5BR8 - chains A and L of the 21 polymer chains in the assembly; structure by X-ray diffraction, 3.40 A resolution.

# Chain A
Molecule: 16S ribosomal RNA
Source organism: Thermus thermophilus (strain HB8 / ATCC 27634 / DSM 579)
Sequence (1522 nucleotides; each row starts with the number of its first residue; note: 42 numbers in that range are skipped by the numbering (no residue carries them; nothing is unmodelled there); a row labelled like 190A-190L holds insertion residues (190A, then the next letters in order); numbering starts at 0):
     0 UUUGUUGGAG AGUUUGAUCC UGGCUCAGGG UGAACGCUGG CGGCGUGCCU AAGACAUGCA
    60 AGUCGUGCGG G
    73 CCGCGGGGUU UU
    88 ACUCCG
    95 UGGUC
   101 AGCGGCGGAC GGGUGAGUAA CGCGUGGGU
  129A G
   130 ACCUACCCGG AAGAGGGGGA CAACCCGGGG AAACUCGGGC UAAUCCCCCA UGUGGACCCG
   190 C
190A-190L CCCUUGGGGUGU
   191 GUCCAAAGGG CUUU
   216 GCCCGCUUCC GGAUGGGCCC GCGUCCCAUC AGCUAGUUGG UGGGGUAAUG GCCCACCAAG
   276 GCGACGACGG GUAGCCGGUC UGAGAGGAUG GCCGGCCACA GGGGCACUGA GACACGGGCC
   336 CCACUCCUAC GGGAGGCAGC AGUUAGGAAU CUUCCGCAAU GGGCGCAAGC CUGACGGAGC
   396 GACGCCGCUU GGAGGAAGAA GCCCUUCGGG GUGUAAACUC CUGAA
   442 CCCGGGACGA AACCCCCGAC GA
   474 GGGGACUGAC GGUACCGGG
   494 GUAAUAGCGC CGGCCAACUC CGUGCCAGCA GCCXCGGUAA UACGGAGGGC GCGAGCGUUA
   554 CCCGGAUUCA CUGGGCGUAA AGGGCGUGUA GGCGGCCUGG GGCGUCCCAU GUGAAAGACC
   614 ACGGCUCAAC CGUGGGGGAG CGUGGGAUAC GCUCAGGCUA GACGGUGGGA GAGGGUGGUG
   674 GAAUUCCCGG AGUAGCGGUG AAAUGCGCAG AUACCGGGAG GAACGCCGAU GGCGAAGGCA
   734 GCCACCUGGU CCACCCGUGA CGCUGAGGCG CGAAAGCGUG GGGAGCAAAC CGGAUUAGAU
   794 ACCCGGGUAG UCCACGCCCU AAACGAUGCG CGCUAGGUCU CUGGGUCU
   848 CCUGGGGGCC GAAGCUAACG CGUUAAGCGC GCCGCCUGGG GAGUACGGCC GCAAGGCUGA
   908 AACUCAAAGG AAUUGACGGG GGCCCGCACA AGCGGUGGAG CAUGUGGUUU AAUUCGAAGX
   968 AACGCGAAGA ACCUUACCAG GCCUUGACAU GCUAGG
 1003A G
  1004 AACCCGGGUG AAAGCCUGGG GUGCCCC
1030A-1030D GCGA
  1031 GGGGAGCCCU AGCACAGGUG CUGCAUGGCC GUCGUCAGCU CGUGCCGUGA GGUGUUGGGU
  1091 UAAGUCCCGC AACGAGCGCA ACCCCCGCCG UUAGUUGCCA GCGGUUCGGC CGGGCACUCU
  1151 AACGGGACUG CCCGCGAAA
  1171 GCGGGAGGAA GGAGGGGACG ACGUCUGGUC AGCAUGGCCC UUACGGCCUG GGCGACACAC
  1231 GUGCUACAAU GCCCACUACA AAGCGAUGCC ACCCGGCAAC GGGGAGCUAA UCGCAAAAAG
  1291 GUGGGCCCAG UUCGGAUUGG GGUCUGCAAC CCGACCCCAU GAAGCCGGAA UCGCUAGUAA
  1351 UCGCGGAUCA G
 1361A C
  1362 CAUGCCGCGG UGAAUACGUU CCCGGGCCUU GUACACACXG CCXGUXACGC CAUGGGAGCG
  1422 GGCUCUACCC GAAGUCGCCG GG
  1446 AGCCUACGGG
  1459 CAGGCGCCGA GGGUAGGGCC CGUGACUGGG GCGAAGUCGU AACAAGGUAG CUGUACCGGA
  1519 AGGUGCGGCU GGAUCCACUC CUUUCU
Not modelled in the structure: 0-4, 1534-1538
Construct notes: expression tag (1534-1544)
Modified positions: PSU (pseudouridine-5'-monophosphate) at position 516, G7M (N7-methyl-guanosine-5'-monophosphate) at position 527, M2G (N2-dimethylguanosine-5'-monophosphate) at position 966, 5MC (5-methylcytidine-5'-monophosphate) at position 967, 2MG (2N-methylguanosine-5'-monophosphate) at position 1207, 5MC (5-methylcytidine-5'-monophosphate) at position 1400, 4OC (4n,o2'-methylcytidine-5'-monophosphate) at position 1402, 5MC (5-methylcytidine-5'-monophosphate) at position 1404, 5MC (5-methylcytidine-5'-monophosphate) at position 1407, UR3 (3-methyluridine-5'-monophoshate) at position 1498, MA6 (6N-dimethyladenosine-5'-monophoshate) at position 1518, MA6 (6N-dimethyladenosine-5'-monophoshate) at position 1519, PSU (pseudouridine-5'-monophosphate) at position 1540, PSU (pseudouridine-5'-monophosphate) at position 1541
Bound ions: Mg2+ site 1: U12, C526, A914; Mg2+ site 2 near G21 (its only coordinating residue here); Mg2+ site 3: C48, U49; Mg2+ site 4 near A53 (its only coordinating residue here); Mg2+ site 5: A59, U387; Mg2+ site 6: G61, U62, G105; Mg2+ site 7: G107, G324; Mg2+ site 8 near A109 (its only coordinating residue here); Mg2+ site 9 near G113 (its only coordinating residue here); Mg2+ site 10: G117, A288; Mg2+ site 11: C121, U125; Mg2+ site 12 near G147 (its only coordinating residue here); 92 more Mg2+ sites not listed
Ligand contacts:
  - paromomycin (PAR), molecule 1: G31, C47, C48, A50, A51, G52, A53, G113, U114, G115, A353, C355, A356, G357, U358, U359, A360, G361, U365, C366
  - paromomycin (PAR), molecule 2: G567, G568, C569, G570, G575, G821, C862, G874, C875, C877, C879, C880
  - paromomycin (PAR), molecule 3: G610, A611, C612, C613, A614, A622, C623, C624, G625, U626
  - paromomycin (PAR), molecule 4: G661, G662, A663, G664, G666, G667, C739, U740, G741, G742, U743
  - paromomycin (PAR), molecule 5: U669, G670, G671, U672, G673, G714, A715, A716, C717, C805, C806
  - paromomycin (PAR), molecule 6: G1405, U1406, 5MC_1407, A1408, C1409, G1489, C1490, G1491, A1492, A1493, G1494, U1495, C1496

# Chain L
Protein: 30S ribosomal protein S12
Source organism: Thermus thermophilus
Reference sequence: Q5SHN3 (RS12_THET8); residues 5-135 here correspond to UniProt positions 2-132 (UniProt number = residue number - 3)
Amino-acid sequence (135 residues; numbered 1 to 135; the number before each row is that of its first residue):
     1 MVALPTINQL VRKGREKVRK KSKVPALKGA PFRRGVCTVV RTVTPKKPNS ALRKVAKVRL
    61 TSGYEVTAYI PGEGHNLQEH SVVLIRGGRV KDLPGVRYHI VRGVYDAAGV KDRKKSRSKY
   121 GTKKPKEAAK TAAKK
Not modelled in the structure: 1-4, 130-135
Construct notes: initiating methionine (1); expression tag (2-4)
Modified positions: Asp92 ((3S)-3-(methylsulfanyl)-L-aspartic acid; 0TD)
Swiss-Prot annotation at these positions:
  - modified residue: Asp92 (3-methylthioaspartic acid)

# Chain A / chain L interface
Residue-residue contacts (129):
  U24(A) - Lys23(L)  salt bridge to the phosphate
  A33(A) - Phe32(L)  base contact
  C34(A) - Phe32(L)  sugar contact
  C34(A) - Val101(L)  sugar contact
  C34(A) - Val104(L)  phosphate contact
  G35(A) - Val104(L)  sugar contact
  G35(A) - Ser118(L)  hydrogen bond to the sugar
  G35(A) - Gly121(L)  sugar contact
  C36(A) - Arg117(L)  sugar contact
  C36(A) - Ser118(L)  sugar contact
  C36(A) - Thr122(L)  sugar contact
  C36(A) - Lys123(L)  salt bridge to the phosphate
  C36(A) - Lys124(L)  phosphate contact
  U37(A) - Lys123(L)  salt bridge to the phosphate
  U37(A) - Lys124(L)  hydrogen bond to the phosphate
  U49(A) - Lys28(L)  sugar contact
  C241(A) - Arg19(L)  phosphate contact
  G302(A) - Lys17(L)  phosphate contact
  A303(A) - Lys17(L)  salt bridge to the phosphate
  G362(A) - Arg33(L)  hydrogen bond to the phosphate
  G362(A) - Arg34(L)  salt bridge to the phosphate
  G362(A) - Thr61(L)  phosphate contact
  A363(A) - Lys28(L)  base contact
  A363(A) - Ala30(L)  base contact
  A363(A) - Pro31(L)  base contact
  A363(A) - Phe32(L)  sugar contact
  A363(A) - Arg33(L)  salt bridge to the phosphate
  A363(A) - Arg34(L)  salt bridge to the phosphate
  A363(A) - Thr61(L)  hydrogen bond to the phosphate
  A363(A) - Leu84(L)  sugar contact
  A363(A) - Tyr105(L)  sugar contact
  A364(A) - Lys28(L)  base contact
  G500(A) - Lys124(L)  phosphate contact
  C501(A) - Arg117(L)  salt bridge to the phosphate
  C501(A) - Ser118(L)  hydrogen bond to the phosphate
  C501(A) - Lys124(L)  salt bridge to the phosphate
  G502(A) - Lys115(L)  phosphate contact
  G502(A) - Ser116(L)  phosphate contact
  G502(A) - Arg117(L)  hydrogen bond to the phosphate
  G502(A) - Ser118(L)  hydrogen bond to the phosphate
  G502(A) - Lys119(L)  phosphate contact
  C503(A) - Ser116(L)  hydrogen bond to the phosphate
  C503(A) - Lys119(L)  salt bridge to the phosphate
  C518(A) - Pro48(L)  base contact
  C518(A) - Ser50(L)  hydrogen bond to the phosphate
  C519(A) - Ser50(L)  hydrogen bond to the phosphate
  A520(A) - Ala51(L)  phosphate contact
  A520(A) - Leu52(L)  hydrogen bond to the phosphate
  A520(A) - Glu73(L)  hydrogen bond to the sugar
  G521(A) - Leu52(L)  phosphate contact
  G521(A) - Arg53(L)  hydrogen bond to the base
  G521(A) - Lys54(L)  salt bridge to the phosphate
  G521(A) - Gly72(L)  sugar contact
  G521(A) - Glu73(L)  phosphate contact
  C522(A) - Asn49(L)  base contact
  C522(A) - Arg53(L)  base contact
  C522(A) - Tyr69(L)  hydrogen bond to the phosphate
  C522(A) - Pro71(L)  phosphate contact
  C522(A) - Gly72(L)  hydrogen bond to the phosphate
  C522(A) - Tyr120(L)  sugar contact
  A523(A) - Arg53(L)  base contact
  A523(A) - Val90(L)  base contact
  A523(A) - Lys91(L)  base contact
  A523(A) - Asp92(L)  base contact
  A523(A) - Tyr120(L)  phosphate contact
  C525(A) - Arg89(L)  salt bridge to the phosphate
  C525(A) - Lys91(L)  phosphate contact
  C526(A) - Lys91(L)  phosphate contact
  G7M_527(A) - Asn49(L)  base contact
  C528(A) - Asn49(L)  hydrogen bond to the base
  G529(A) - Pro48(L)  base contact
  G529(A) - Asn49(L)  base contact
  G529(A) - Ser50(L)  hydrogen bond to the base
  G537(A) - Glu73(L)  sugar contact
  G537(A) - Arg113(L)  salt bridge to the phosphate
  G538(A) - Arg113(L)  salt bridge to the phosphate
  G538(A) - Lys114(L)  hydrogen bond to the phosphate
  G538(A) - Lys115(L)  hydrogen bond to the phosphate
  A539(A) - Lys114(L)  phosphate contact
  A539(A) - Lys115(L)  salt bridge to the phosphate
  G550(A) - Lys119(L)  sugar contact
  U551(A) - Arg86(L)  sugar contact
  U552(A) - Pro31(L)  hydrogen bond to the sugar
  U552(A) - Arg86(L)  sugar contact
  U552(A) - Gly87(L)  hydrogen bond to the sugar
  A553(A) - Val24(L)  phosphate contact
  A553(A) - Gly29(L)  hydrogen bond to the sugar
  A553(A) - Ala30(L)  sugar contact
  A553(A) - Pro31(L)  sugar contact
  A553(A) - Gly87(L)  phosphate contact
  A553(A) - Gly88(L)  phosphate contact
  C554(A) - Ser22(L)  hydrogen bond to the phosphate
  C555(A) - Lys20(L)  salt bridge to the phosphate
  C556(A) - Lys20(L)  salt bridge to the phosphate
  C562(A) - Arg15(L)  base contact
  C562(A) - Glu16(L)  hydrogen bond to the sugar
  C562(A) - Val18(L)  base contact
  A563(A) - Arg15(L)  base contact
  C564(A) - Leu10(L)  phosphate contact
  C564(A) - Arg15(L)  salt bridge to the phosphate
  G567(A) - Pro5(L)  base contact
  G567(A) - Arg15(L)  hydrogen bond to the base
  G568(A) - Pro5(L)  base contact
  G585(A) - Asn8(L)  hydrogen bond to the sugar
  C879(A) - Thr6(L)  base contact
  C879(A) - Asn8(L)  phosphate contact
  C880(A) - Thr6(L)  hydrogen bond to the phosphate
  C880(A) - Asn8(L)  hydrogen bond to the phosphate
  C880(A) - Gln9(L)  phosphate contact
  C880(A) - Arg12(L)  salt bridge to the phosphate
  G881(A) - Gln9(L)  hydrogen bond to the phosphate
  G881(A) - Arg12(L)  salt bridge to the phosphate
  G881(A) - Lys13(L)  salt bridge to the phosphate
  C882(A) - Pro5(L)  base contact
  C882(A) - Gln9(L)  base contact
  C882(A) - Lys13(L)  salt bridge to the phosphate
  C883(A) - Arg15(L)  base contact
  U884(A) - Arg15(L)  hydrogen bond to the base
  A909(A) - Lys21(L)  salt bridge to the phosphate
  C910(A) - Arg97(L)  salt bridge to the phosphate
  U911(A) - Gly95(L)  phosphate contact
  U911(A) - Arg97(L)  salt bridge to the phosphate
  C912(A) - Arg89(L)  salt bridge to the phosphate
  A913(A) - Lys46(L)  salt bridge to the phosphate
  A913(A) - Lys91(L)  salt bridge to the phosphate
  C1412(A) - Lys57(L)  salt bridge to the phosphate
  C1490(A) - Pro94(L)  sugar contact
  A1492(A) - Lys46(L)  phosphate contact
  A1492(A) - Lys47(L)  hydrogen bond to the phosphate
Also at the interface, not in a pair above, chain A (63 interface residues in all): A32, C242, A908, C1411, G1491
Also at the interface, not in a pair above, chain L (67 interface residues in all): Ile7, Arg102

# In short
The interface between chain A and chain L involves 63 residues on one side and 67 on the other; the contacts
include 31 hydrogen bonds and 29 salt bridges. Among the polar pairs are G521(A)-Arg53(L), C528(A)-Asn49(L)
and G529(A)-Ser50(L). Chain A binds 6 copies of paromomycin.
Chain A is 16S ribosomal RNA (Thermus thermophilus (strain HB8 / ATCC 27634 / DSM 579)) and chain L is 30S
ribosomal protein S12 (Thermus thermophilus); the structure, Ambient-temperature crystal structure of 30S
ribosomal subunit from Thermus thermophilus in complex with paromomycin, was determined by X-ray diffraction.
